PDB entry 7EN9 | X-ray diffraction, 1.90 A resolution | chain A

Chain A:
Name: 3C-like proteinase
Organism: Severe acute respiratory syndrome coronavirus 2
Notes: EC 3.4.22.69
Reference sequence: P0DTC1 (R1A_SARS2); residues 1-306 here correspond to UniProt positions 3264-3569 (UniProt number = residue number + 3263)
Chain sequence (306 residues; each row starts with the number of its first residue):
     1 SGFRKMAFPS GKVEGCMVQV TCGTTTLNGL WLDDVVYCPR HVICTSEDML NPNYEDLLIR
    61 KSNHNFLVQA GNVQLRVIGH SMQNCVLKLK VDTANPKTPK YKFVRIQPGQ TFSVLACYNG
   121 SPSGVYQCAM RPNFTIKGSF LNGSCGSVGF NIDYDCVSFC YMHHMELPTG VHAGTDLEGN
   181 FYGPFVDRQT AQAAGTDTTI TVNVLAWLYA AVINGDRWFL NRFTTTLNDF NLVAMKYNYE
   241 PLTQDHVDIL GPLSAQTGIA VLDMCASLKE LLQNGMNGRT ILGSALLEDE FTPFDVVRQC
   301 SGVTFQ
Residues lining bound ligands: J7O (5-bromanyl-N-methyl-3-nitro-2-[(4R,5S)-2-(7-oxidanylisoquinolin-4-yl)carbonyl-4-phenyl-2,7-diazaspiro[4.4]nonan-7-yl]benzamide): Ser1, His41, Cys44, Thr45, Ser46, Met49, Phe140, Leu141, Asn142, Gly143, Ser144, Cys145, His163, His164, Met165, Glu166, Leu167, His172, Asp187, Arg188, Gln189, Thr190, Gln192
Reported in the primary citation:
  - catalytic residues: His41, Cys145 (citing earlier work)

Summary:
Chain A binds compound J7O. From the paper: catalytic residues His41 and Cys145.
Chain A is 3C-like proteinase (Severe acute respiratory syndrome coronavirus 2); the structure, Crystal
structure of SARS-CoV-2 3CLpro in complex with the non-covalent inhibitor WU-02, was determined by X-ray
diffraction (same publication as 7EN8, 7END and 7ENE).
